Entry 7PEQ (electron microscopy, 35.00 A resolution (very low resolution: no residue pairs are listed; an interface is given only as per-side residue counts)); this record covers chains BH and BJ of the 36 polymer chains in the assembly.

# Chain BH
Name: Nuclear pore complex protein Nup85
Organism: Homo sapiens
UniProt: Q9BW27 (NUP85_HUMAN); numbering as in UniProt (aligned over 1-656)
Sequence (656 residues; numbered 1 to 656; the number before each row is that of its first residue):
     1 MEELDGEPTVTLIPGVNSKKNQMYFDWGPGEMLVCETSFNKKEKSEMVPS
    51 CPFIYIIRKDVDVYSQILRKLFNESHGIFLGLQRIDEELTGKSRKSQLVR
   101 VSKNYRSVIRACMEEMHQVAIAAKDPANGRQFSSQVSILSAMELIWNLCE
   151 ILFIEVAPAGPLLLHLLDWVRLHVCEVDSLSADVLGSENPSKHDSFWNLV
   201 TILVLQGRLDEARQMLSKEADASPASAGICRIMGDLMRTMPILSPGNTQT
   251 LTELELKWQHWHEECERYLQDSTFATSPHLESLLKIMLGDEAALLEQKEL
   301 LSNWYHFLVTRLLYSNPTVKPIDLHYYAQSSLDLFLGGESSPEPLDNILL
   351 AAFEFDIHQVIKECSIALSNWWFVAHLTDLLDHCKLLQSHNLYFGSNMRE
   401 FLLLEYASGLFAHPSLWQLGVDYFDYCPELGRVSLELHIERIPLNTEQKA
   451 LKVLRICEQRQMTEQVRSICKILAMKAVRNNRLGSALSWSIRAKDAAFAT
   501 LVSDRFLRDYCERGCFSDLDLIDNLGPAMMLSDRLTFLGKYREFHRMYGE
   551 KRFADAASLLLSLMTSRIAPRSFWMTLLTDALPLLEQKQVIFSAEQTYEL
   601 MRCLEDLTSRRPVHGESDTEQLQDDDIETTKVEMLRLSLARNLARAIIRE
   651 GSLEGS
Disordered / not traced: 1-19, 652-656
Swiss-Prot annotation at these positions:
  - modified residue: Met1 (N-acetylmethionine), Lys92 (N6-acetyllysine), Ser223 (Phosphoserine)
  - natural variant: Ala477 (A477V: In NPHS17; uncertain significance), Ala581 (A581P: In NPHS17), Arg645 (R645W: In NPHS17)

# Chain BJ
Name: Nuclear pore complex protein Nup160
Organism: Homo sapiens
UniProt: Q12769 (NU160_HUMAN); numbering as in UniProt; present here: 1-829, 845-1436
Sequence (1436 residues; each row starts with the number of its first residue; note: 14 numbers in that range are skipped by the numbering (no residue carries them; nothing is unmodelled there); a row labelled like 829A-829N holds insertion residues (829A, then the next letters in order)):
     1 MLHLSAAPPAPPPEVTATARPCLCSVGRRGDGGKMAAAGALERSFVELSG
    51 AERERPRHFREFTVCSIGTANAVAGAVKYSESAGGFYYVESGKLFSVTRN
   101 RFIHWKTSGDTLELMEESLDINLLNNAIRLKFQNCSVLPGGVYVSETQNR
   151 VIILMLTNQTVHRLLLPHPSRMYRSELVVDSQMQSIFTDIGKVDFTDPCN
   201 YQLIPAVPGISPNSTASTAWLSSDGEALFALPCASGGIFVLKLPPYDIPG
   251 MVSVVELKQSSVMQRLLTGWMPTAIRGDQSPSDRPLSLAVHCVEHDAFIF
   301 ALCQDHKLRMWSYKEQMCLMVADMLEYVPVKKDLRLTAGTGHKLRLAYSP
   351 TMGLYLGIYMHAPKRGQFCIFQLVSTESNRYSLDHISSLFTSQETLIDFA
   401 LTSTDIWALWHDAENQTVVKYINFEHNVAGQWNPVFMQPLPEEEIVIRDD
   451 QDPREMYLQSLFTPGQFTNEALCKALQIFCRGTERNLDLSWSELKKEVTL
   501 AVENELQGSVTEYEFSQEEFRNLQQEFWCKFYACCLQYQEALSHPLALHL
   551 NPHTNMVCLLKKGYLSFLIPSSLVDHLYLLPYENLLTEDETTISDDVDIA
   601 RDVICLIKCLRLIEESVTVDMSVIMEMSCYNLQSPEKAAEQILEDMITID
   651 VENVMEDICSKLQEIRNPIHAIGLLIREMDYETEVEMEKGFNPAQPLNIR
   701 MNLTQLYGSNTAGYIVCRGVHKIASTRFLICRDLLILQQLLMRLGDAVIW
   751 GTGQLFQAQQDLLHRTAPLLLSYYLIKWGSECLATDVPLDTLESNLQHLS
   801 VLELTDSGALMANRFVSSPQTIVELFFQE
829A-829N VARKHIISHLFSQP
   833 K
   845 APLSQTGLNWPEMITAITSYLLQLLWPSNPGCLFLECLMGNCQYVQLQDY
   895 IQLLHPWCQVNVGSCRFMLGRCYLVTGEGQKALECFCQAASEVGKEEFLD
   945 RLIRSEDGEIVSTPRLQYYDKVLRLLDVIGLPELVIQLATSAITEAGDDW
   995 KSQATLRTCIFKHHLDLGHNSQAYEALTQIPDSSRQLDCLRQLVVVLCER
  1045 SQLQDLVEFPYVNLHNEVVGIIESRARAVDLMTHNYYELLYAFHIYRHNY
  1095 RKAGTVMFEYGMRLGREVRTLRGLEKQGNCYLAALNCLRLIRPEYAWIVQ
  1145 PVSGAVYDRPGASPKRNHDGECTAAPTNRQIEILELEDLEKECSLARIRL
  1195 TLAQHDPSAVAVAGSSSAEEMVTLLVQAGLFDTAISLCQTFKLPLTPVFE
  1245 GLAFKCIKLQFGGEAAQAEAWAWLAANQLSSVITTKESSATDEAWRLLST
  1295 YLERYKVQNNLYHHCVINKLLSHGVPLPNWLINSYKKVDAAELLRLYLNY
  1345 DLLEEAVDLVSEYVDAVLGKGHQYFGIEFPLSATAPMVWLPYSSIDQLLQ
  1395 ALGENSANSHNIALSQKILDKLEDYQQKVDKATRDLLYRRTL
Disordered / not traced: 1-77, 121, 179-192, 259-275, 582-599, 680-697, 829A-829N, 845-854, 1146-1175, 1196-1436
Swiss-Prot annotation at these positions:
  - modified residue (Phosphoserine): Ser44, Ser490, Ser949, Ser1157
  - natural variant: Glu803 (E803K: In NPHS19; uncertain significance), Arg910 to Leu1436 (deletion: In NPHS19; uncertain significance), Arg1173 to Leu1436 (deletion: In NPHS19; uncertain significance)

# Chain BH / chain BJ interface
At this resolution (35 A) residue pairs are not listed: 9 residues of chain BH and 7 of chain BJ lie at the interface.

# Overview
Chain BH and chain BJ form an interface of 9 and 7 residues respectively.
Here chain BH is Nuclear pore complex protein Nup85 and chain BJ is Nuclear pore complex protein Nup160, both
from Homo sapiens. Entry 7PEQ (Model of the outer rings of the human nuclear pore complex) was determined by
electron microscopy together with 7PER from the same study.
